PDB entry 6Q15 | electron microscopy, 5.15 A resolution (low resolution: residue-level contacts below are approximate; hydrogen-bond / salt-bridge calls are withheld) | chains k and l of the 110 polymer chains in the assembly

[Chain k (and l)]
Molecule: Protein PrgH
Source organism: Salmonella typhimurium (strain LT2 / SGSC1412 / ATCC 700720)
Notes: chain l of this document is another copy of the same molecule, construct and numbering; everything in this record applies to it too
Reference sequence: P41783 (PRGH_SALTY); residue numbers follow UniProt; this construct covers 1-392
Sequence (392 residues; numbered 1 to 392; the number before each row is that of its first residue):
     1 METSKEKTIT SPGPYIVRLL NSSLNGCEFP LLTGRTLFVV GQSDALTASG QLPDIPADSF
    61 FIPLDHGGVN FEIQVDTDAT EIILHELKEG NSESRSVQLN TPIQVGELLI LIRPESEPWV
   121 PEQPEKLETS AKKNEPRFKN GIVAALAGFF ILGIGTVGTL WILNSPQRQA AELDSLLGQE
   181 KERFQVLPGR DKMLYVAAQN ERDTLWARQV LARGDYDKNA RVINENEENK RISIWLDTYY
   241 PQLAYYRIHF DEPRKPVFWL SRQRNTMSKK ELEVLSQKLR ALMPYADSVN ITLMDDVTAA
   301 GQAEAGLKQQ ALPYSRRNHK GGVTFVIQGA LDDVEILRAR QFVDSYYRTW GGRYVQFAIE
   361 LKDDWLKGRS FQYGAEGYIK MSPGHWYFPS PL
Unresolved in the structure: 1-170

[Interface between chain k and chain l]
Pairs across the interface - 44 pairs, chain k then chain l:
  Met193(k) - Glu182(l)
  Arg208(k) - Arg183(l)
  Leu211(k) - Gln179(l)
  Gly214(k) - Gln179(l)
  Arg221(k) - Glu182(l)
  Ile234(k) - Asp251(l)
  Ile234(k) - Arg348(l)
  Asp237(k) - Trp259(l)
  Asp237(k) - Arg348(l)
  Thr238(k) - His249(l)
  Thr238(k) - Asp251(l)
  Thr238(k) - Val257(l)
  Thr238(k) - Trp259(l)
  Tyr239(k) - Glu252(l)
  Gln242(k) - Thr298(l)
  His319(k) - Lys308(l)
  His319(k) - Gln309(l)
  Gly321(k) - Gln309(l)
  Thr324(k) - Gln309(l)
  Gln356(k) - Gln309(l)
  Gln356(k) - Gln310(l)
  Gln356(k) - Arg338(l)
  Ala358(k) - Arg338(l)
  Glu360(k) - Asp332(l)
  Glu360(k) - Val334(l)
  Trp365(k) - Trp365(l)
  Leu366(k) - Trp365(l)
  Lys367(k) - Leu392(l)
  Arg369(k) - Leu392(l)
  Glu376(k) - Tyr373(l)
  Glu376(k) - Glu376(l)
  Glu376(k) - Gly377(l)
  Gly377(k) - Tyr378(l)
  Ile379(k) - Trp365(l)
  Met381(k) - Pro391(l)
  Met381(k) - Leu392(l)
  Tyr387(k) - Phe388(l)
  Phe388(k) - Tyr373(l)
  Pro389(k) - Trp365(l)
  Pro389(k) - Tyr378(l)
  Ser390(k) - Leu366(l)
  Ser390(k) - Phe371(l)
  Pro391(k) - Phe371(l)
  Pro391(k) - Tyr378(l)
Interface residues without a listed pair, chain k (38 interface residues in all): Ala212, Ala220, Trp235, Pro241, Val326, Arg353, Phe357, Ile359, Ala375
Interface residues without a listed pair, chain l (31 interface residues in all): Lys255, Met294, Gln302, Ala311, Thr349

[Overview]
38 residues of chain k and 31 residues of chain l are in contact.
Chain k and chain l are both Protein PrgH (Salmonella typhimurium (strain LT2 / SGSC1412 / ATCC 700720)); the
structure, Structure of the Salmonella SPI-1 injectisome needle complex, was determined by electron
microscopy, deposited together with 6PEE, 6PEM, 6PEP, 6Q14 and 6Q16.
